PDB entry 6ON1 | X-ray diffraction, 1.98 A resolution | chains A and B

# Chain A (and B)
Name: L-DOPA dioxygenase
From: Streptomyces sclerotialus
Notes: chain B of this document is another copy of the same molecule, construct and numbering; everything in this record applies to it too
Chain sequence (165 residues; each row starts with the number of its first residue; numbers below 1 keep their minus sign (Gly-1 is residue -1)):
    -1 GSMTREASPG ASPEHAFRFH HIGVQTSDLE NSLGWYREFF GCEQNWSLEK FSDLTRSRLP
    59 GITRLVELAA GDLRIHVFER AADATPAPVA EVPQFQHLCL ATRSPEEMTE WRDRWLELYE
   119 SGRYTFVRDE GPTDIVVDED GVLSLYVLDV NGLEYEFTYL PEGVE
Not modelled in the structure: -1 to 12, 160-163 (chain B: -1 to 12, 81-82, 161-163)
Bound ions: Fe ion site 1: His19 (shared with His95(B), Glu154(B) of chain B); Fe ion site 2: His95, Glu154 (shared with His19(B) of chain B)
Reported in the primary citation:
  - Fe ion coordination: His19, His95, Glu154
  - Fe ion coordination through a water molecule: His74, Tyr144
  - catalytic residues: Tyr144 (proposed by the authors, not directly observed)

# Chain A / chain B interface
Pairs across the interface (127):
  His13(A) with Gly69(B); Asp70(B); Arg101(B)
  Ala14(A) with Glu105(B)
  Phe15(A) with Phe38(B); Ala68(B); Gly69(B); Asp70(B); Leu98(B), hydrophobic; Ala99(B); Trp109(B), hydrophobic
  Arg16(A) with Asp70(B); Leu98(B); Ala99(B), hydrogen bond (backbone-backbone); Thr100(B), hydrogen bond (side chain-backbone); Arg101(B)
  Phe17(A) with Phe17(B), hydrophobic; Asp70(B), hydrogen bond (backbone-side chain); Leu96(B), hydrophobic; Cys97(B)
  His18(A) with Cys97(B), hydrogen bond (backbone-backbone); Leu158(B)
  His19(A) with His95(B), hydrogen bond; Leu96(B); Cys97(B), hydrogen bond (backbone-backbone); Glu154(B), salt bridge
  Ile20(A) with Ile20(B), hydrophobic; Phe93(B), hydrophobic; His95(B); Leu96(B), hydrophobic
  Gly21(A) with Gln92(B); Phe93(B); Gln94(B), hydrogen bond (backbone-backbone); His95(B), hydrogen bond (backbone-backbone)
  Val22(A) with Gln92(B)
  Gln23(A) with Ala88(B), hydrogen bond (side chain-backbone); Glu89(B); Val90(B), hydrogen bond (side chain-backbone); Pro91(B); Gln92(B), hydrogen bond (backbone-backbone)
  Phe38(A) with Phe15(B)
  Leu52(A) with Thr131(B); Val134(B), hydrophobic; Tyr144(B), hydrophobic
  Arg56(A) with Glu128(B), salt bridge; Thr131(B); Tyr144(B); Leu146(B); Glu152(B), salt bridge
  Leu57(A) with Gln94(B)
  Ala68(A) with Phe15(B)
  Gly69(A) with His13(B), hydrogen bond (backbone-side chain); Phe15(B)
  Asp70(A) with His13(B), salt bridge; Arg16(B); Phe17(B), hydrogen bond (side chain-backbone)
  Leu71(A) with Phe15(B), hydrophobic
  Phe76(A) with Gln94(B)
  Arg78(A) with Ala88(B), hydrogen bond (side chain-backbone)
  Pro84(A) with Val90(B), hydrophobic; Pro91(B)
  Ala85(A) with Val90(B)
  Pro86(A) with Pro91(B)
  Val87(A) with Val90(B), hydrophobic
  Ala88(A) with Gln23(B), hydrogen bond (backbone-side chain); Arg78(B), hydrogen bond (backbone-side chain)
  Glu89(A) with Gln23(B), hydrogen bond (backbone-side chain)
  Val90(A) with Gln23(B), hydrogen bond (backbone-side chain); Thr83(B); Ala85(B)
  Pro91(A) with Gln23(B); Thr83(B); Ala85(B); Pro86(B); Asn149(B); Leu151(B)
  Gln92(A) with Gly21(B); Val22(B); Gln23(B), hydrogen bond (backbone-backbone); Leu151(B)
  Phe93(A) with Ile20(B), hydrophobic; Gly21(B); Val22(B), hydrophobic; Phe93(B); His95(B); Leu96(B), hydrophobic; Leu151(B), hydrophobic; Glu152(B); Tyr153(B)
  Gln94(A) with Gly21(B), hydrogen bond (backbone-backbone); Leu57(B); Phe76(B)
  His95(A) with His19(B), hydrogen bond; Ile20(B); Gly21(B), hydrogen bond (backbone-backbone)
  Leu96(A) with Phe17(B), hydrophobic; His19(B); Phe93(B), hydrophobic
  Cys97(A) with Phe17(B); His18(B), hydrogen bond (backbone-backbone); His19(B), hydrogen bond (backbone-backbone)
  Leu98(A) with Phe15(B), hydrophobic; Arg16(B); Phe17(B), hydrophobic
  Ala99(A) with Phe15(B); Arg16(B), hydrogen bond (backbone-backbone)
  Thr100(A) with Arg16(B), hydrogen bond (backbone-side chain)
  Arg101(A) with His13(B), hydrogen bond (side chain-backbone); Arg16(B)
  Glu105(A) with Ala14(B)
  Trp109(A) with Phe15(B), hydrophobic
  Glu128(A) with Arg56(B), salt bridge
  Thr131(A) with Leu52(B); Arg56(B)
  Val134(A) with Leu52(B), hydrophobic
  Ser142(A) with Leu52(B)
  Tyr144(A) with Leu52(B), hydrophobic; Arg56(B)
  Leu146(A) with Arg56(B)
  Asn149(A) with Pro91(B)
  Leu151(A) with Pro91(B); Gln92(B); Phe93(B)
  Glu152(A) with Arg56(B), salt bridge; Phe93(B)
  Tyr153(A) with Phe93(B)
  Glu154(A) with His19(B), salt bridge
Interface residues without a listed pair, chain A (54 interface residues in all): Ser25, Leu158
Interface residues without a listed pair, chain B (56 interface residues in all): Ser25, Leu71, Pro84, Val87, Asp132, Ser142

# Overview
The interface between chain A and chain B involves 54 residues on one side and 56 on the other, with 27
hydrogen bonds and 7 salt bridges. Among the polar pairs are His19(A)-Glu154(B), Arg56(A)-Glu128(B) and
Arg56(A)-Glu152(B). The paper reports the catalytic residue Tyr144(A); Fe ion coordination by His19(A),
His95(A) and Glu154(A).
Both chains are L-DOPA dioxygenase (Streptomyces sclerotialus). Entry 6ON1 (A resting state structure of
L-DOPA dioxygenase from Streptomyces sclerotialus) was determined by X-ray diffraction.
